Entry 7WVQ (electron microscopy, 4.04 A resolution (low resolution: residue-level contacts below are approximate; hydrogen-bond / salt-bridge calls are withheld)); this record covers chains B and A of the 4 polymer chains in the assembly.

[Chain B]
Molecule: Spike glycoprotein
From: Severe acute respiratory syndrome coronavirus 2
UniProt: P0DTC2 (SPIKE_SARS2); numbering as in UniProt; present here: 1-68, 71-142, 146-210, 215-1208
Sequence (1258 residues; each row starts with the number of its first residue; note: 9 numbers in that range are skipped by the numbering (no residue carries them; nothing is unmodelled there); a row labelled like 210A-210F holds insertion residues (210A, then the next letters in order)):
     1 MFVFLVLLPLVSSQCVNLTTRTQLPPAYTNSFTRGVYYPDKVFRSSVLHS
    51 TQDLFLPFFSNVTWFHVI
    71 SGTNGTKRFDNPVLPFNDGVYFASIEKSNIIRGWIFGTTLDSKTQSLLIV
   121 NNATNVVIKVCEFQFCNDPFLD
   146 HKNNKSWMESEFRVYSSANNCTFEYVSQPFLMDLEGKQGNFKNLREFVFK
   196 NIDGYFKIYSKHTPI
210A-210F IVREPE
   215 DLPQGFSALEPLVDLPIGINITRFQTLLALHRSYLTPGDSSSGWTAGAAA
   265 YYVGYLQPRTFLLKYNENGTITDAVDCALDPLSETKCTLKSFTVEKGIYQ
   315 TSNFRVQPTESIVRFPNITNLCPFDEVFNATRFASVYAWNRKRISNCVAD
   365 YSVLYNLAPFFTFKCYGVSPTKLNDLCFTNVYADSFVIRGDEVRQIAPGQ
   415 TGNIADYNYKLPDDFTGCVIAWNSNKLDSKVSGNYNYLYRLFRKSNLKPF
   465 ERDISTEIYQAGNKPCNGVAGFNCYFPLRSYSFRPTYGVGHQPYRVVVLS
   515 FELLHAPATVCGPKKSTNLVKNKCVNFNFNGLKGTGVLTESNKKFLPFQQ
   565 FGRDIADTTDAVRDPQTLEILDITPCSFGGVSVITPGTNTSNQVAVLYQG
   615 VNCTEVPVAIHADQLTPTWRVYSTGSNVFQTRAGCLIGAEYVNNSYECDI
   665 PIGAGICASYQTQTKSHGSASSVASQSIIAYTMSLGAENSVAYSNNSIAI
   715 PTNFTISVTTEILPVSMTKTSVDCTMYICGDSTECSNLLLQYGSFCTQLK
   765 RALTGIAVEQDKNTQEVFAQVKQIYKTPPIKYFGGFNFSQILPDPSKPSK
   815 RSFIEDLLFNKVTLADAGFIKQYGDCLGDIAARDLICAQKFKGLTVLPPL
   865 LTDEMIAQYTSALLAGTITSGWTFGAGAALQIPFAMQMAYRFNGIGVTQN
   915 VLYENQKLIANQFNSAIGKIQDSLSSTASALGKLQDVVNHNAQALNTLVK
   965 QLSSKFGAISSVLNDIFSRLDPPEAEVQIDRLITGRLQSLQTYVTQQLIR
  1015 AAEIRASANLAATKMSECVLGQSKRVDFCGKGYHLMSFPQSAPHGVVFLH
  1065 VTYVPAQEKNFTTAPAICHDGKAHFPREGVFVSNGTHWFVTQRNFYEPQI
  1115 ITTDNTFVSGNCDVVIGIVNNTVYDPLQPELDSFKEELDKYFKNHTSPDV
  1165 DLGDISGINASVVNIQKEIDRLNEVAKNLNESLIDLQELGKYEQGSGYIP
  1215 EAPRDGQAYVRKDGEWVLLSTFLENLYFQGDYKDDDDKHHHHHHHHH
Not modelled in the structure: 1-13, 71-76, 146-152, 210A-210F, 247-253, 622-640, 677-688, 828-853, 1148-1261
Differences from the reference sequence: variant Val67 (Ala in P0DTC2), Ile95 (Thr in P0DTC2), Asp142 (Gly in P0DTC2), Asp339 (Gly in P0DTC2), Leu371 (Ser in P0DTC2), Pro373 (Ser in P0DTC2), Phe375 (Ser in P0DTC2), Asn417 (Lys in P0DTC2), Lys440 (Asn in P0DTC2), Ser446 (Gly in P0DTC2), Asn477 (Ser in P0DTC2), Lys478 (Thr in P0DTC2), Ala484 (Glu in P0DTC2), Arg493 (Gln in P0DTC2), Ser496 (Gly in P0DTC2), Arg498 (Gln in P0DTC2), Tyr501 (Asn in P0DTC2), His505 (Tyr in P0DTC2), Lys547 (Thr in P0DTC2), Gly614 (Asp in P0DTC2), Tyr655 (His in P0DTC2), Lys679 (Asn in P0DTC2), His681 (Pro in P0DTC2), Gly682 (Arg in P0DTC2), Ser683 (Arg in P0DTC2), Ser685 (Arg in P0DTC2), Lys764 (Asn in P0DTC2), Tyr796 (Asp in P0DTC2), Lys856 (Asn in P0DTC2), His954 (Gln in P0DTC2), Lys969 (Asn in P0DTC2), Phe981 (Leu in P0DTC2), Pro986 (Lys in P0DTC2), Pro987 (Val in P0DTC2); insertion (210A-210B); conflict Arg210C (Asn211 in P0DTC2), Glu210D (Leu212 in P0DTC2), Pro210E (Val213 in P0DTC2), Glu210F (Arg214 in P0DTC2); expression tag (1209-1261)
Cystine bridges: Cys131-Cys166, Cys291-Cys301, Cys336-Cys361, Cys379-Cys432, Cys391-Cys525, Cys480-Cys488, Cys538-Cys590, Cys617-Cys649, Cys662-Cys671, Cys738-Cys760, Cys743-Cys749, Cys1032-Cys1043, Cys1082-Cys1126
Curated features (UniProtKB/Swiss-Prot):
  - region: Asn280 to Cys301 (Putative superantigen), Arg403 to Asp405 (Integrin-binding motif), Asn448 to Phe456 (Immunodominant HLA epitope recognized by the CD8+), Ser816 to Tyr837 (Fusion peptide 1), Lys835 to Phe855 (Fusion peptide 2), Asp1163 to Glu1202 (Heptad repeat 2)
  - site: Arg815, Ser816 (Cleavage)
  - glycosylation: Asn17 (N-linked (GlcNAc...) (complex) asparagine), Asn61 (N-linked (GlcNAc...) (hybrid) asparagine), Asn74 (N-linked (GlcNAc...) (complex) asparagine), Asn122 (N-linked (GlcNAc...) (hybrid) asparagine), Asn149 (N-linked (GlcNAc...) (complex) asparagine), Asn165 (N-linked (GlcNAc...) (complex) asparagine), Asn234 (N-linked (GlcNAc...) (high mannose) asparagine), Asn282 (N-linked (GlcNAc...) (complex) asparagine), Thr323 (O-linked (GalNAc) threonine), Ser325 (O-linked (HexNAc...) serine), Asn331 (N-linked (GlcNAc...) (complex) asparagine), Asn343 (N-linked (GlcNAc...) (complex) asparagine), Asn603 (N-linked (GlcNAc...) (hybrid) asparagine), Asn616 (N-linked (GlcNAc...) (complex) asparagine), Asn657 (N-linked (GlcNAc...) (complex) asparagine), Thr676 (O-linked (GlcNAc...) threonine), Thr678 (O-linked (GlcNAc...) threonine), Asn709 (N-linked (GlcNAc...) (high mannose) asparagine), Asn717 (N-linked (GlcNAc...) (hybrid) asparagine), Asn801 (N-linked (GlcNAc...) (hybrid) asparagine) and 6 more in UniProt
  - natural variant: Leu5 (L5F: In strain: Iota/B.1.526), Ser13 (S13I: In strain: Epsilon/B.1.427/B.1.429), Leu18 (L18F: In strain: Beta/B.1.351, Gamma/P.1 and 1 more), Thr19 (T19I: In strain: Omicron/BQ.1.1, Omicron/XBB.1.5 and 1 more; T19R: In strain: Delta/B.1.617.2, Omicron/BA.2 and 4 more), Thr20 (T20N: In strain: Gamma/P.1), Leu24 to Ala27 (sequence variant, change not given here; In strain: Omicron/BA.2, Omicron/BA.2.12.1 and 6 more), Pro26 (P26S: In strain: Gamma/P.1), Gln52 (Q52H: In strain: Omicron/EG.5.1), Val67 (A67V: In strain: Eta/B.1.525, Omicron/BA.1; this construct carries the variant), Gly75 (G75V: In strain: Lambda/C.37), Thr76 (T76I: In strain: Lambda/C.37), Asp80 (D80A: In strain: Beta/B.1.351), 74 further natural variant entries in UniProt
  - mutagenesis: Asn121 (N121Q: Partial loss of biliverdin affinity), Arg190 (R190K: Partial loss of biliverdin affinity), Asn234 (N234Q: Increased resistance to neutralizing antibodies), Asn331 (N331Q: Reduced viral infectivity), Asn343 (N343Q: Reduced viral infectivity), Leu452 (L452R: Increased resistance to neutralizing antibodies. Decreases HLA binding to NF9 epitope. Increased binding affinity to human ACE2), Tyr453 (Y453F: Decreased HLA binding to NF9 epitope. Increased binding affinity to human ACE2), Ala475 (A475V: Increased resistance to neutralizing antibodies), Val483 (V483A: Increased resistance to neutralizing antibodies), Phe490 (F490L: Increased resistance to neutralizing antibodies and human covalescent sera neutralization), His519 (H519P: Increased resistance to human covalescent sera neutralization), Ser673 (S673A: No effect on O-glycosylation by host GALNT1), 4 further mutagenesis entries in UniProt

[Chain A]
Molecule: Angiotensin-converting enzyme 2
From: Homo sapiens
Notes: EC 3.4.17.23, 3.4.17.-
UniProt: Q9BYF1 (ACE2_HUMAN); numbering as in UniProt (aligned over 17-615)
Sequence (625 residues; each row starts with the number of its first residue; numbering starts at 0):
     0 MHSSALLCCLVLLTGVRAQSTIEEQAKTFLDKFNHEAEDLFYQSSLASWN
    50 YNTNITEENVQNMNNAGDKWSAFLKEQSTLAQMYPLQEIQNLTVKLQLQA
   100 LQQNGSSVLSEDKSKRLNTILNTMSTIYSTGKVCNPDNPQECLLLEPGLN
   150 EIMANSLDYNERLWAWESWRSEVGKQLRPLYEEYVVLKNEMARANHYEDY
   200 GDYWRGDYEVNGVDGYDYSRGQLIEDVEHTFEEIKPLYEHLHAYVRAKLM
   250 NAYPSYISPIGCLPAHLLGDMWGRFWTNLYSLTVPFGQKPNIDVTDAMVD
   300 QAWDAQRIFKEAEKFFVSVGLPNMTQGFWENSMLTDPGNVQKAVCHPTAW
   350 DLGKGDFRILMCTKVTMDDFLTAHHEMGHIQYDMAYAAQPFLLRNGANEG
   400 FHEAVGEIMSLSAATPKHLKSIGLLSPDFQEDNETEINFLLKQALTIVGT
   450 LPFTYMLEKWRWMVFKGEIPKDQWMKKWWEMKREIVGVVEPVPHDETYCD
   500 PASLFHVSNDYSFIRYYTRTLYQFQFQEALCQAAKHEGPLHKCDISNSTE
   550 AGQKLFNMLRLGKSEPWTLALENVVGAKNMNVRPLLNYFEPLFTWLKDQN
   600 KNSFVGWSTDWSPYADHHHHHHHHH
Not modelled in the structure: 0-18, 616-624
Differences from the reference sequence: initiating methionine (0); expression tag (1-16, 616-624)
Cystine bridges: Cys133-Cys141, Cys344-Cys361, Cys530-Cys542
Curated features (UniProtKB/Swiss-Prot):
  - region (Interaction with SARS-CoV spike glycoprotein): Asp30 to Tyr41, Met82 to Pro84, Lys353 to Arg357
  - active site: Glu375 (Proton acceptor), His505 (Proton donor)
  - binding site (chloride): Arg169, Trp477, Lys481
  - binding site (substrate): Arg273, His345, Pro346, Tyr515
  - binding site (Zn(2+)): His374, His378, Glu402
  - glycosylation (N-linked (GlcNAc...) asparagine): Asn53, Asn90, Asn103, Asn322, Asn432, Asn546
  - mutagenesis: Ser19 (S19P: Increases slightly the interaction with RBD domain of SARS-CoV-2 spike protein), Gln24 to Lys26 (Slightly inhibits interaction with SARS-CoV spike glycoprotein), Gln24 (Q24T: Increases slightly the interaction with RBD domain of SARS-CoV-2 spike protein), Ala25 (A25V: Increases slightly the interaction with RBD domain of SARS-CoV-2 spike protein), Thr27 (T27Y: Increases slightly the interaction with RBD domain of SARS-CoV-2 spike protein. In sACE2.v2.2; increases interaction with RBD domain of SARS-CoV-2 spike protein ...), Leu29 (L29F: Increases slightly the interaction with RBD domain of SARS-CoV-2 spike protein), Lys31 (K31D: Abolishes interaction with SARS-CoV spike glycoprotein; K31Y: Increases slightly the interaction with RBD domain of SARS-CoV-2 spike protein), Asn33 (N33D: Increases slightly the interaction with RBD domain of SARS-CoV-2 spike protein), His34 (H34A: Increases slightly the interaction with RBD domain of SARS-CoV-2 spike protein), Glu37 (E37A: No effect on interaction with SARS-CoV spike glycoprotein), Asp38 (D38A: No effect on interaction with SARS-CoV spike glycoprotein), Leu39 (L39R: Increases slightly the interaction with RBD domain of SARS-CoV-2 spike protein), 48 further mutagenesis entries in UniProt

[Interface between chain B and chain A]
Pairs across the interface - 36 pairs, chain B then chain A:
  Tyr453(B) - His34(A)
  Leu455(B) - Asp30(A)
  Phe456(B) - Thr27(A)
  Phe456(B) - Asp30(A)
  Tyr473(B) - Thr27(A)
  Ala475(B) - Ser19(A)
  Ala475(B) - Glu23(A)
  Ala475(B) - Gln24(A)
  Ala475(B) - Thr27(A)
  Gly476(B) - Ser19(A)
  Gly476(B) - Gln24(A)
  Asn477(B) - Ser19(A)
  Asn477(B) - Gln24(A)
  Phe486(B) - Met82(A)
  Phe486(B) - Tyr83(A)
  Asn487(B) - Gln24(A)
  Asn487(B) - Tyr83(A)
  Tyr489(B) - Thr27(A)
  Tyr489(B) - Phe28(A)
  Tyr489(B) - Tyr83(A)
  Arg493(B) - Lys31(A)
  Ser494(B) - His34(A)
  Ser496(B) - His34(A)
  Ser496(B) - Asp38(A)
  Ser496(B) - Lys353(A)
  Thr500(B) - Tyr41(A)
  Thr500(B) - Asp355(A)
  Thr500(B) - Arg357(A)
  Tyr501(B) - Tyr41(A)
  Tyr501(B) - Lys353(A)
  Tyr501(B) - Gly354(A)
  Tyr501(B) - Asp355(A)
  Val503(B) - Thr324(A)
  Val503(B) - Gln325(A)
  His505(B) - Lys353(A)
  His505(B) - Gly354(A)
Other interface residues (no listed pair), chain B (19 interface residues in all): Tyr495, Arg498
Other interface residues (no listed pair), chain A (21 interface residues in all): Thr20, Lys26, Leu79

[Summary]
The interface between chain B and chain A involves 19 residues on one side and 21 on the other. Curated
annotation (UniProt) lists 16 mutagenesis sites on chain B; active-site residues Glu375(A) and His505(A), 3
chloride-binding residues and 4 substrate-binding residues on chain A.
Here chain B is Spike glycoprotein (Severe acute respiratory syndrome coronavirus 2) and chain A is
Angiotensin-converting enzyme 2 (Homo sapiens). Entry 7WVQ (Cryo-EM structure of SARS-CoV-2 Omicron Spike
protein with human ACE2 receptor, C3 state) was determined by electron microscopy (same publication as 7WK4,
7WK6, 7WK8, 7WK9, 7WKA and 7WVP).
